PDB entry 7U53 | electron microscopy, 4.00 A resolution | chains A and J of the 10 polymer chains in the assembly

Chain A:
Molecule: Histone H3.2
Source organism: Homo sapiens
UniProtKB: Q71DI3 (H32_HUMAN); residues 1-135 here correspond to UniProt positions 2-136 (UniProt number = residue number + 1)
Amino-acid sequence (135 residues; each row starts with the number of its first residue):
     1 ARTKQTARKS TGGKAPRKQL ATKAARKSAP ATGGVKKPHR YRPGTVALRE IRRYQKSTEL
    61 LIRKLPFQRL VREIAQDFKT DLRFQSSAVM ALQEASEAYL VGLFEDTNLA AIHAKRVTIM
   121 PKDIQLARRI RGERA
Unresolved in the structure: 1-37, 135
Differences from the reference sequence: engineered mutation Ala110 (Cys111 in Q71DI3)
Curated features (UniProtKB/Swiss-Prot):
  - modified residue: Arg2 (Asymmetric dimethylarginine), Thr3 (Phosphothreonine), Lys4 (Allysine), Gln5 (5-glutamyl dopamine), Thr6 (Phosphothreonine), Arg8 (Citrulline), Lys9 (N6,N6,N6-trimethyllysine), Ser10 (ADP-ribosylserine), Thr11 (Phosphothreonine), Lys14 (N6-(2-hydroxyisobutyryl)lysine), Arg17 (Asymmetric dimethylarginine), Lys18 (N6-(2-hydroxyisobutyryl)lysine), Lys23 (N6-(2-hydroxyisobutyryl)lysine), Arg26 (Citrulline), Lys27 (N6,N6,N6-trimethyllysine), Ser28 (ADP-ribosylserine), Lys36 (N6,N6,N6-trimethyllysine), Lys37 (N6-methyllysine), Tyr41 (Phosphotyrosine), Lys56 (N6,N6,N6-trimethyllysine) and 8 more in UniProt
  - lipidation: Lys18 (N6-decanoyllysine)

Chain J:
Molecule: 147-nt DNA strand
Sequence (147 nucleotides; each row starts with the number of its first residue):
     1 ATCGGATGTA TATATCTGAC ACGTGCCTGG AGACTAGGGA GTAATCCCCT TGGCGGTTAA
    61 AACGCGGGGG ACAGCGCGTA CGTGCGTTTA AGCGGTGCTA GAGCTGTCTA CGACCAATTG
   121 AGCGGCCTCG GCACCGGGAT TCTCGAT
Unresolved in the structure: 1-2, 147

Chain A / chain J interface:
Pairs across the interface - 19 pairs, chain A then chain J:
  Arg40(A) - DG82(J)  base contact
  Tyr41(A) - DT83(J)  phosphate contact
  Tyr41(A) - DG84(J)  phosphate contact
  Arg42(A) - DT83(J)  phosphate contact
  Pro43(A) - DG82(J)  phosphate contact
  Pro43(A) - DT83(J)  phosphate contact
  Val46(A) - DG82(J)  phosphate contact
  Val46(A) - DT83(J)  phosphate contact
  Arg49(A) - DG8(J)  hydrogen bond to the phosphate
  Arg49(A) - DT9(J)  salt bridge to the phosphate
  Lys56(A) - DA10(J)  salt bridge to the phosphate
  Arg63(A) - DA91(J)  hydrogen bond to the phosphate
  Arg63(A) - DG92(J)  salt bridge to the phosphate
  Lys64(A) - DG92(J)  hydrogen bond to the phosphate
  Leu65(A) - DG92(J)  phosphate contact
  Arg69(A) - DA91(J)  salt bridge to the phosphate
  Arg83(A) - DA100(J)  hydrogen bond to the phosphate
  Arg83(A) - DG101(J)  salt bridge to the phosphate
  Lys115(A) - DC72(J)  salt bridge to the phosphate
Other interface residues (no listed pair), chain A (17 interface residues in all): His39, Gly44, Arg53, Pro66

In short:
17 residues of chain A face 11 of chain J across their interface; the contacts include 4 hydrogen bonds and 6
salt bridges. Polar pairs include Arg49(A)-DG8(J), Arg63(A)-DA91(J) and Lys64(A)-DG92(J).
Chain A is Histone H3.2 (Homo sapiens) and chain J is a 147-nt DNA strand; the structure, Nucleosome core
particle with AP-site at SHL0, was determined by electron microscopy (same publication as 7U50, 7U51 and
7U52).
